PDB entry 6KUV | electron microscopy, 4.10 A resolution (low resolution: residue-level contacts below are approximate; hydrogen-bond / salt-bridge calls are withheld) | chains A and V of the 5 polymer chains in the assembly

# Chain A
Protein: Polymerase 3
From: Influenza D virus (D/swine/Oklahoma/1334/2011)
Reference sequence: K9LHJ4 (K9LHJ4_9ORTO); numbering as in UniProt (aligned over 1-710)
Sequence (710 residues; row label = number of the first residue in the row):
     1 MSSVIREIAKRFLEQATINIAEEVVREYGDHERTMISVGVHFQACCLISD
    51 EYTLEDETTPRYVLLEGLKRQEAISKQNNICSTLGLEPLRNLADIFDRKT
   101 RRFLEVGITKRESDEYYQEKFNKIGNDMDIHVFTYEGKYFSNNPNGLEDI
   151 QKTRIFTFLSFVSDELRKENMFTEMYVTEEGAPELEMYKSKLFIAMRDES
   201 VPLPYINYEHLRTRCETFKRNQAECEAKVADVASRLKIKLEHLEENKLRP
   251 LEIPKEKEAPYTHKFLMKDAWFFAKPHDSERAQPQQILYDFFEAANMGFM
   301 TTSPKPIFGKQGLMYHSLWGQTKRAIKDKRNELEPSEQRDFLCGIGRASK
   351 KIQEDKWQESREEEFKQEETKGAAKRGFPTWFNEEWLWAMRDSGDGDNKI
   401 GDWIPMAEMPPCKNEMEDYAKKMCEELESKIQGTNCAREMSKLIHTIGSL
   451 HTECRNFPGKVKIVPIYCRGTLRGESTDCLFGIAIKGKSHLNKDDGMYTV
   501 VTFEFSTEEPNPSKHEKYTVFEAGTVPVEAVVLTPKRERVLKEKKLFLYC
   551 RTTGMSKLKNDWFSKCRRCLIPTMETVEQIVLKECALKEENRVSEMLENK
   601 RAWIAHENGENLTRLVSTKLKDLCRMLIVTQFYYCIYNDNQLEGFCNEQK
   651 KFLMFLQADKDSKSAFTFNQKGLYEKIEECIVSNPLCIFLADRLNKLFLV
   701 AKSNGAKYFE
Not modelled in the structure: 1-3, 179-183, 394-398, 531-541

# Chain V
Molecule: 15-nt RNA strand
Sequence (15 nucleotides; numbered 1 to 15; the number before each row is that of its first residue):
     1 AGCAUAAGCAGGAGA
Not modelled in the structure: 14-15

# Interface between chain A and chain V
Pairs across the interface (31):
  Lys310(A) - G2(V)
  Leu342(A) - A1(V)
  Gly344(A) - A10(V)
  Gly344(A) - G11(V)
  Ile345(A) - G11(V)
  Gly346(A) - G11(V)
  Arg347(A) - A1(V)
  Arg347(A) - A10(V)
  Arg347(A) - G11(V)
  Ala348(A) - G11(V)
  Lys351(A) - C9(V)
  Lys351(A) - G12(V)
  Lys371(A) - A6(V)
  Gly372(A) - U5(V)
  Gly372(A) - A6(V)
  Ala373(A) - U5(V)
  His490(A) - G11(V)
  Gly496(A) - C9(V)
  Met497(A) - G2(V)
  Met497(A) - C3(V)
  Met497(A) - G8(V)
  Thr499(A) - A1(V)
  Lys517(A) - C3(V)
  Thr552(A) - A1(V)
  Thr552(A) - G2(V)
  Thr553(A) - G2(V)
  Thr553(A) - C3(V)
  Gly554(A) - G2(V)
  Gly554(A) - C3(V)
  Lys559(A) - C3(V)
  Lys559(A) - A4(V)
Other interface residues (no listed pair), chain A (27 interface residues in all): Lys264, Gln311, Thr370, Arg551, Met555, Asp639, Asn640

# Overview
Chain A and chain V form an interface of 27 and 11 residues respectively.
Chain A is Polymerase 3 (Influenza D virus (D/swine/Oklahoma/1334/2011)) and chain V is a 15-nt RNA strand;
the structure, Structure of influenza D virus polymerase bound to cRNA promoter in class 2, was determined by
electron microscopy (same publication as 6KUJ, 6KUK, 6KUP, 6KUR, 6KUT and 6KV5).
